Entry 4TOR (X-ray diffraction, 1.50 A resolution); this record covers chain A.

Chain A:
Name: Tankyrase-1
Organism: Homo sapiens
Notes: EC 2.4.2.30
Reference sequence: O95271 (TNKS1_HUMAN); numbering as in UniProt (aligned over 1105-1315)
Chain sequence (236 residues; each row starts with the number of its first residue):
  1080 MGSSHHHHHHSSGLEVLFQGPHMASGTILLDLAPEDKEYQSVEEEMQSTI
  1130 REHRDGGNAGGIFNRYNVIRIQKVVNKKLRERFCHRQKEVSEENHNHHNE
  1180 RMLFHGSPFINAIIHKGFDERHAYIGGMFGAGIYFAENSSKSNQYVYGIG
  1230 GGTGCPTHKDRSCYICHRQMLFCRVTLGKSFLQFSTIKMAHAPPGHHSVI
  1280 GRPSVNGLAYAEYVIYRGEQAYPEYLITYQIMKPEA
Unresolved in the structure: 1080-1104, 1314-1315
Construct notes: initiating methionine (1080); expression tag (1081-1104); engineered mutation I1266 (Met in O95271)
Bound ions: Zn2+: C1234, H1237, C1242, C1245
Small-molecule neighbours: IW8 (1-[(1-acetyl-5-bromo-1H-indol-6-yl)sulfonyl]-N-ethyl-N-(3-methylphenyl)piperidine-4-carboxamide): H1184, G1185, S1186, P1187, F1188, A1191, I1192, G1196, F1197, D1198, E1199, H1201, A1202, G1211, I1212, Y1213, Y1224, G1227, I1228
From the paper describing this entry:
  - binding site for IW8: H1201
  - conformationally variable residues (loop rearrangement): H1201

Summary:
Ligands of chain A: compound IW8. C1234, H1237, C1242 and C1245 form the Zn2+ site. The paper reports a
binding site for IW8 at H1201; conformational variability at H1201.
Chain A is Tankyrase-1 (Homo sapiens); the structure, Crystal structure of Tankyrase 1 with IWR-8, was
determined by X-ray diffraction together with 4TOS and 4OA7 from the same study.
